5BK4 - chains 5 and B of the 14 polymer chains in the assembly; structure by electron microscopy, 3.90 A resolution.

# Chain 5
Molecule: DNA replication licensing factor MCM5
Organism: Saccharomyces cerevisiae
Notes: EC 3.6.4.12
UniProtKB: P29496 (MCM5_YEAST); residues 1-775 here = UniProt positions 1-775
Chain sequence (775 residues; each row starts with the number of its first residue):
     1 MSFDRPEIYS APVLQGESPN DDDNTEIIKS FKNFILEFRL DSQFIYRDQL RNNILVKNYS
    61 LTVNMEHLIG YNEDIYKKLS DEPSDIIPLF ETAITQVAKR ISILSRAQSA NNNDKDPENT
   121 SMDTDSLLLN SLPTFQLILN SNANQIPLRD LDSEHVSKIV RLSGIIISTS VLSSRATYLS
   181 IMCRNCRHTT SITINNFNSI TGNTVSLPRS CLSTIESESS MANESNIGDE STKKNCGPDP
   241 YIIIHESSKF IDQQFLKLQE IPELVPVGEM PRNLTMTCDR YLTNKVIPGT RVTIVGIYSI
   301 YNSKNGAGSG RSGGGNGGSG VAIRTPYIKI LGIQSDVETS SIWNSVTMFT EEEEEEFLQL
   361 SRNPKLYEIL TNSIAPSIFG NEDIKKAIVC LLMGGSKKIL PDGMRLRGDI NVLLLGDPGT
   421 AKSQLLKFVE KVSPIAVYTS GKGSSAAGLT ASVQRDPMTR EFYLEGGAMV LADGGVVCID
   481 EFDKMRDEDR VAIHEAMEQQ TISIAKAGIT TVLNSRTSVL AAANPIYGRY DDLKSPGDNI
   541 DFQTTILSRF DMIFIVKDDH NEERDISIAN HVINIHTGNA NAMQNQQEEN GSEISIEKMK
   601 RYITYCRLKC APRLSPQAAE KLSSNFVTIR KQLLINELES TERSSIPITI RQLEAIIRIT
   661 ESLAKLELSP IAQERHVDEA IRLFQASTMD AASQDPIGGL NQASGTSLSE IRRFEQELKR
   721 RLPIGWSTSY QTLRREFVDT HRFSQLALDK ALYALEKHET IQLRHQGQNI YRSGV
Not modelled in the structure: 1, 111-129, 307-318, 694-775
Small-molecule neighbours:
  - ADP (adenosine-5'-diphosphate), molecule 1: Ser377, Ile378, Phe379, Pro418, Gly419, Thr420, Ala421, Lys422, Ser423, Gln424, Ile568, Val572, Ile575
  - ADP, molecule 2: Arg549, Ile650, Arg651
Swiss-Prot annotation at these positions:
  - motif: Ser548 to Asp551 (Arginine finger)
  - binding site (ATP): Gly416 to Ser423
  - mutagenesis: Lys422 (K422A: Loss of MCM2-7 complex helicase activity)

# Chain B
Molecule: DNA replication licensing factor MCM3
Organism: Saccharomyces cerevisiae
Notes: EC 3.6.4.12
UniProtKB: P24279 (MCM3_YEAST); residue numbers follow UniProt; this construct covers 1-971
Chain sequence (971 residues; numbered 1 to 971; the number before each row is that of its first residue):
     1 MEGSTGFDGD ATTFFAPDAV FGDRVRRFQE FLDTFTSYRD SVRSIQVYNS NNAANYNDDQ
    61 DDADERDLLG DDDGDDLEKE KKAASSTSLN ILPHRIIISL DDLREFDRSF WSGILVEPAY
   121 FIPPAEKALT DLADSMDDVP HPNASAVSSR HPWKLSFKGS FGAHALSPRT LTAQHLNKLV
   181 SVEGIVTKTS LVRPKLIRSV HYAAKTGRFH YRDYTDATTT LTTRIPTPAI YPTEDTEGNK
   241 LTTEYGYSTF IDHQRITVQE MPEMAPAGQL PRSIDVILDD DLVDKTKPGD RVNVVGVFKS
   301 LGAGGMNQSN SNTLIGFKTL ILGNTVYPLH ARSTGVAARQ MLTDFDIRNI NKLSKKKDIF
   361 DILSQSLAPS IYGHDHIKKA ILLMLMGGVE KNLENGSHLR GDINILMVGD PSTAKSQLLR
   421 FVLNTASLAI ATTGRGSSGV GLTAAVTTDR ETGERRLEAG AMVLADRGVV CIDEFDKMTD
   481 VDRVAIHEVM EQQTVTIAKA GIHTTLNARC SVIAAANPVF GQYDVNRDPH QNIALPDSLL
   541 SRFDLLFVVT DDINEIRDRS ISEHVLRTHR YLPPGYLEGE PVRERLNLSL AVGEDADINP
   601 EEHSNSGAGV ENEGEDDEDH VFEKFNPLLQ AGAKLAKNKG NYNGTEIPKL VTIPFLRKYV
   661 QYAKERVIPQ LTQEAINVIV KNYTDLRNDD NTKKSPITAR TLETLIRLAT AHAKVRLSKT
   721 VNKVDAKVAA NLLRFALLGE DIGNDIDEEE SEYEEALSKR SPQKSPKKRQ RVRQPASNSG
   781 SPIKSTPRRS TASSVNATPS SARRILRFQD DEQNAGEDDN DIMSPLPADE EAELQRRLQL
   841 GLRVSPRRRE HLHAPEEGSS GPLTEVGTPR LPNVSSAGQD DEQQQSVISF DNVEPGTIST
   901 GRLSLISGII ARLMQTEIFE EESYPVASLF ERINEELPEE EKFSAQEYLA GLKIMSDRNN
   961 LMVADDKVWR V
Not modelled in the structure: 1-12, 62-90, 138-150, 571-650, 739-971
Small-molecule neighbours:
  - ADP (adenosine-5'-diphosphate), molecule 1: Ser370, Ile371, Tyr372, Pro411, Ser412, Thr413, Ala414, Lys415, Ser416, Gln417, Ile561, Val565
  - ADP, molecule 2: Glu491, Arg542, Ala699, Arg700, Glu703
Swiss-Prot annotation at these positions:
  - motif: Ser541 to Asp544 (Arginine finger)
  - binding site (ATP): Gly409 to Ser416
  - modified residue: Ser761 (Phosphoserine), Ser777 (Phosphoserine), Ser781 (Phosphoserine), Thr868 (Phosphothreonine)
  - mutagenesis: Lys415 (K415A: No effect on MCM2-7 complex helicase activity. Loss of MCM2-7 complex helicase activity; when associated with MCM5 A-422. Reduces MCM2-7 complex helicase activity ...)

# Interface between chain 5 and chain B
Pairs across the interface - 18 pairs, chain 5 then chain B:
  Ser2(5) with Tyr231(B); Tyr245(B)
  Phe3(5) with Tyr231(B); Tyr245(B)
  Arg5(5) with Thr233(B); Glu234(B), salt bridge; Lys240(B)
  Glu7(5) with Lys240(B), salt bridge
  Asn185(5) with Pro228(B)
  Cys186(5) with Ile230(B)
  Thr189(5) with Glu234(B), hydrogen bond (side chain-backbone); Thr236(B)
  Ser213(5) with Ile230(B)
  Met221(5) with Tyr231(B); Thr233(B)
  Glu224(5) with Ala229(B)
  Gly228(5) with Pro228(B)
  Glu230(5) with Ala303(B)
Also at the interface, not in a pair above, chain 5 (17 interface residues in all): Asp4, Arg187, Ser225, Thr232, Lys234
Also at the interface, not in a pair above, chain B (17 interface residues in all): Arg212, Pro232, Asp235, Leu241, Thr242, Thr243, Gln308

# Overview
Chain 5 and chain B each contribute 17 residues to their interface; the contacts include 1 hydrogen bond and 2
salt bridges. Polar contacts include Arg5(5)-Glu234(B), Glu7(5)-Lys240(B) and Thr189(5)-Glu234(B). Chain 5
binds ADP. Ligands of chain B: ADP.
Chain 5 is DNA replication licensing factor MCM5 and chain B is DNA replication licensing factor MCM3, both
from Saccharomyces cerevisiae; the structure, Cryo-EM structure of Mcm2-7 double hexamer on dsDNA, was
determined by electron microscopy.
